Entry 1U8K (X-ray diffraction, 2.24 A resolution); this record covers chains A and B of the 3 polymer chains in the assembly.

[Chain A]
Protein: Antibody 2F5 (light chain)
From: Homo sapiens
Notes: antibody fragment or engineered binder
Amino-acid sequence (214 residues; each row starts with the number of its first residue):
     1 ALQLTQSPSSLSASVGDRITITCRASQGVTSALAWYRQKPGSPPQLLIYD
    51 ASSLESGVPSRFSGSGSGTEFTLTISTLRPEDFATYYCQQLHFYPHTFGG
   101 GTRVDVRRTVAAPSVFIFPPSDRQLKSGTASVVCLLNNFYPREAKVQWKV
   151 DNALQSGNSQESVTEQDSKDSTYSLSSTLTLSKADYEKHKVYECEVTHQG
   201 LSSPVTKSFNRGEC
Disulfides: Cys23-Cys88, Cys134-Cys194

[Chain B]
Protein: Antibody 2F5 (heavy chain)
From: Homo sapiens
Notes: antibody fragment or engineered binder
Amino-acid sequence (234 residues; each row starts with the number of its first residue; a row labelled like 35A-35B holds insertion residues (35A, then the next letters in order)):
     1 RITLKESGPPLVKPTQTLTLTCSFSGFSLSDFGVG
35A-35B VG
    36 WIRQPPGKALEWLAIIYSDDDKRYSPSLNTRLTITKDTSKNQVVLVM
82A-82C TRV
    83 SPVDTATYFCAHRRGPTT
100A-100N LFGVPIARGPVNAM
   101 DVWGQGITVTISSTSTKGPSVFPLAPCSKSTAGGTAALGCLVKDYFPEPV
   151 TVSWNSGALTSGVHTFPAVLQSSGLYSLSSVVTVPSSSLGTQTYTCNVNH
   201 KPSNTKVDKRVEPKS
Disordered / not traced: 129-134
Disulfides: Cys22-Cys92, Cys140-Cys196

[Chain A / chain B interface]
Contacting residue pairs - 89 pairs, chain A then chain B:
  Ala1(A) - Trp47(B)  hydrophobic
  Ala32(A) - Asn100L(B)
  Ala34(A) - Asn100L(B)
  Ala34(A) - Ala100M(B)  hydrophobic
  Tyr36(A) - Ala100M(B)
  Tyr36(A) - Met100N(B)  hydrogen bond (side chain-backbone)
  Tyr36(A) - Trp103(B)
  Gln38(A) - Gln39(B)  hydrogen bond
  Gln38(A) - Phe91(B)
  Pro43(A) - Phe91(B)  hydrophobic
  Pro43(A) - Gly104(B)
  Pro44(A) - Leu45(B)  hydrophobic
  Pro44(A) - Phe91(B)
  Pro44(A) - Trp103(B)
  Leu46(A) - Arg96(B)
  Leu46(A) - Ala100M(B)  hydrophobic
  Leu46(A) - Asp101(B)
  Tyr49(A) - Arg96(B)
  Tyr49(A) - Gly100I(B)
  Tyr49(A) - Pro100J(B)  hydrophobic
  Tyr49(A) - Asn100L(B)
  Tyr49(A) - Ala100M(B)  hydrophobic
  Asp50(A) - Gly100I(B)
  Asp50(A) - Asn100L(B)  hydrogen bond
  Glu55(A) - Arg96(B)  salt bridge
  Glu55(A) - Asp101(B)
  Tyr87(A) - Gln39(B)  hydrogen bond
  Tyr87(A) - Lys43(B)
  Tyr87(A) - Ala44(B)  hydrophobic
  Tyr87(A) - Leu45(B)  hydrophobic
  Gln89(A) - Trp47(B)
  Gln89(A) - Met100N(B)
  Leu91(A) - Arg95(B)
  Leu91(A) - Val100K(B)
  Leu91(A) - Asn100L(B)
  Leu91(A) - Ala100M(B)
  Leu91(A) - Met100N(B)  hydrophobic
  Tyr94(A) - Trp47(B)  hydrophobic
  Tyr94(A) - Tyr52(B)  hydrogen bond
  Tyr94(A) - Arg58(B)
  Pro95(A) - Trp47(B)  hydrophobic
  Pro95(A) - Pro61(B)
  His96(A) - Trp47(B)
  His96(A) - Arg95(B)
  His96(A) - Met100N(B)
  Phe98(A) - Ile37(B)  hydrophobic
  Phe98(A) - Leu45(B)  hydrophobic
  Phe98(A) - Trp47(B)  hydrophobic
  Phe98(A) - Trp103(B)  hydrophobic
  Gly100(A) - Ala44(B)
  Phe116(A) - Thr135(B)
  Phe116(A) - Ala136(B)
  Phe116(A) - Ala137(B)  hydrophobic
  Ile117(A) - Pro126(B)
  Phe118(A) - Leu124(B)
  Phe118(A) - Ala125(B)
  Phe118(A) - Pro126(B)
  Phe118(A) - Ala137(B)
  Pro119(A) - Ala125(B)
  Pro119(A) - Cys127(B)
  Ser121(A) - Phe122(B)
  Ser121(A) - Pro123(B)
  Arg123(A) - Pro123(B)
  Gln124(A) - Phe122(B)
  Gln124(A) - Lys143(B)
  Thr129(A) - Lys143(B)
  Ser131(A) - Leu141(B)
  Ser131(A) - Lys143(B)
  Val133(A) - Leu124(B)  hydrophobic
  Leu135(A) - Ala137(B)  hydrophobic
  Leu135(A) - Phe166(B)  hydrophobic
  Leu135(A) - Val181(B)  hydrophobic
  Asn137(A) - His164(B)  hydrogen bond
  Asn137(A) - Thr183(B)  hydrogen bond
  Asn138(A) - His164(B)
  Gln160(A) - Val169(B)
  Gln160(A) - Leu170(B)  hydrogen bond (side chain-backbone)
  Gln160(A) - Gln171(B)
  Glu161(A) - Val169(B)
  Ser162(A) - Phe166(B)
  Ser162(A) - Pro167(B)  hydrogen bond (side chain-backbone)
  Val163(A) - Pro167(B)
  Thr164(A) - Phe166(B)
  Ser174(A) - His164(B)  hydrogen bond
  Ser174(A) - Phe166(B)
  Leu175(A) - Phe166(B)
  Ser176(A) - Phe166(B)
  Ser176(A) - Ser179(B)  hydrogen bond
  Phe209(A) - Cys127(B)  hydrophobic
Other interface residues (no listed pair), chain A (46 interface residues in all): Ser31, Leu33, Ser42, Gly99, Thr180
Other interface residues (no listed pair), chain B (47 interface residues in all): Glu46, Ile50, Ser60, Gln105, Leu138, Thr165

[Summary]
46 residues of chain A face 47 of chain B across their interface; the contacts include 11 hydrogen bonds and 1
salt bridge. Polar pairs include Glu55(A)-Arg96(B), Tyr36(A)-Met100N(B) and Gln38(A)-Gln39(B).
Here chain A is Antibody 2F5 (light chain) and chain B is Antibody 2F5 (heavy chain), both from Homo sapiens.
Entry 1U8K (Crystal structure of the HIV-1 Cross Neutralizing Monoclonal Antibody 2F5 in complex with gp41
Peptide LELDKWASL) was determined by X-ray diffraction.
